Entry 3LB8 (X-ray diffraction, 2.60 A resolution); this record covers chains A and C.

Chain A:
Molecule: Putidaredoxin reductase
Organism: Pseudomonas putida
Notes: EC 1.18.1.-
Reference sequence: P16640 (CAMA_PSEPU); residues 2-422 here = UniProt positions 2-422
Amino-acid sequence (436 residues; row label = number of the first residue in the row):
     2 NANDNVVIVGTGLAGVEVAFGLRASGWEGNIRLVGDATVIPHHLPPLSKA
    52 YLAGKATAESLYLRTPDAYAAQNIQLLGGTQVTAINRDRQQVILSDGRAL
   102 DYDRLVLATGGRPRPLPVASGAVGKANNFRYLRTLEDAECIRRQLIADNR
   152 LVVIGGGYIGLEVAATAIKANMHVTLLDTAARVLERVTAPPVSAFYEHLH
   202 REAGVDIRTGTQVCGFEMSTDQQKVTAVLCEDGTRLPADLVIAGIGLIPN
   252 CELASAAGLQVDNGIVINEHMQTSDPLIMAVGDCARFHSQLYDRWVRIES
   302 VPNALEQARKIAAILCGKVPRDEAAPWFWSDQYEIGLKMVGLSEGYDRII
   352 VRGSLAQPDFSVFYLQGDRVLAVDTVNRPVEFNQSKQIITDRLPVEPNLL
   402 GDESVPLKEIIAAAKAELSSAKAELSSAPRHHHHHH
Not modelled in the structure: 421-437
Differences from the reference sequence: expression tag (423-437)
Small-molecule neighbours: FAD (flavin-adenine dinucleotide): V10, G11, T12, G13, L14, A15, G16, V35, G36, D37, A38, L45, P46, L48, S49, K50, T81, Q82, V83, A109, T110, G111, G112, L133, R134, I160, N251, L254, G283, D284, E300, S301, V302, P303, F329, W330
From the paper describing this entry:
  - binding site for flavin-adenine dinucleotide: W330
  - conformationally variable residues (helix shift): K409

Chain C:
Molecule: Putidaredoxin
Organism: Pseudomonas putida
Reference sequence: P00259 (PUTX_PSEPU); residues 1-106 here correspond to UniProt positions 2-107 (UniProt number = residue number + 1)
Amino-acid sequence (106 residues; numbered 1 to 106; the number before each row is that of its first residue):
     1 SKVVYVSHDGTRRELDVADGVSLMQAAVSNGIYDIVGDCGGSASCATCHV
    51 YVNEAFTDKVPAANEREIGMLESVTAELKPNSRLSCQIIMTPELDGIVVD
   101 VPDRQW
Not modelled in the structure: 105-106
Differences from the reference sequence: engineered mutation S73 (Cys74 in P00259), S85 (Cys86 in P00259)
Ion coordination: 2Fe-2S cluster Fe: C39, C45, C48, C86
Small-molecule neighbours: 2Fe-2S cluster (FES): M24, G37, D38, C39, G40, G41, A43, S44, C45, A46, T47, C48, L84, C86
From the paper describing this entry:
  - 2Fe-2S cluster coordination: C39, C86
  - conformationally variable residues (helix shift, side-chain flip): Y33, C45, R66, E72

Interface between chain A and chain C:
Residue-residue contacts - 29 pairs, chain A then chain C:
  A25(A) - Y33(C)  hydrophobic
  S61(A) - Q25(C)
  L64(A) - V28(C)
  L64(A) - S29(C)
  R65(A) - V28(C)  hydrogen bond (side chain-backbone)
  R65(A) - S29(C)
  T66(A) - S29(C)  hydrogen bond (backbone-backbone)
  T66(A) - N30(C)
  Q73(A) - G31(C)  hydrogen bond (side chain-backbone)
  Q73(A) - Y33(C)
  L306(A) - D38(C)
  R310(A) - V36(C)
  R310(A) - D38(C)  salt bridge
  W328(A) - C39(C)  hydrophobic
  W330(A) - C39(C)
  K339(A) - S42(C)
  K339(A) - S44(C)  hydrogen bond
  P380(A) - R66(C)
  P380(A) - M70(C)
  V381(A) - G69(C)
  V381(A) - M70(C)  hydrophobic
  F383(A) - S44(C)
  N384(A) - S44(C)  hydrogen bond (side chain-backbone)
  N384(A) - C45(C)
  N384(A) - M70(C)
  N384(A) - S73(C)  hydrogen bond
  K387(A) - S44(C)  hydrogen bond (side chain-backbone)
  K387(A) - C45(C)
  K409(A) - E72(C)  covalent bond
Interface residues without a listed pair, chain A (20 interface residues in all): A69, V302, Q385
Interface residues without a listed pair, chain C (18 interface residues in all): A43
The authors on this interface:
  - specific contacts: R310(A)-D38(C) (salt bridge), K409(A)-E72(C) (covalent link), S73(C)-N384(A)
  - interface residues, chain A: R65(A), T66(A), V302(A), L306(A), W328(A), W330(A), K339(A), P380(A), F383(A), N384(A), K387(A)
  - interface residues, chain C: V28(C), S29(C), Y33(C), S44(C), M70(C)

Overview:
Chain A and chain C form an interface of 20 and 18 residues respectively; the contacts include 1 covalent
bond, 7 hydrogen bonds and 1 salt bridge. Polar contacts include R310(A)-D38(C), R65(A)-V28(C) and
Q73(A)-G31(C). The authors report a salt bridge between R310(A) and D38(C); contacts between K409(A) and
E72(C) and S73(C) and N384(A). From the paper: a binding site for flavin-adenine dinucleotide at W330(A);
interface residues R65(A), T66(A) and V28(C) among others.
Chain A is Putidaredoxin reductase and chain C is Putidaredoxin, both from Pseudomonas putida; the structure,
Crystal structure of the covalent putidaredoxin reductase-putidaredoxin complex, was determined by X-ray
diffraction.
